8YQY - chains A and G of the 9 polymer chains in the assembly; structure by electron microscopy, 3.68 A resolution.

Chain A:
Molecule: DNA-directed RNA polymerase subunit
Source organism: African swine fever virus
Notes: EC 2.7.7.6
UniProtKB: A0A3S7XUW7 (A0A3S7XUW7_ASF); residues 1-1450 here = UniProt positions 1-1450
Sequence (1450 residues; each row starts with the number of its first residue):
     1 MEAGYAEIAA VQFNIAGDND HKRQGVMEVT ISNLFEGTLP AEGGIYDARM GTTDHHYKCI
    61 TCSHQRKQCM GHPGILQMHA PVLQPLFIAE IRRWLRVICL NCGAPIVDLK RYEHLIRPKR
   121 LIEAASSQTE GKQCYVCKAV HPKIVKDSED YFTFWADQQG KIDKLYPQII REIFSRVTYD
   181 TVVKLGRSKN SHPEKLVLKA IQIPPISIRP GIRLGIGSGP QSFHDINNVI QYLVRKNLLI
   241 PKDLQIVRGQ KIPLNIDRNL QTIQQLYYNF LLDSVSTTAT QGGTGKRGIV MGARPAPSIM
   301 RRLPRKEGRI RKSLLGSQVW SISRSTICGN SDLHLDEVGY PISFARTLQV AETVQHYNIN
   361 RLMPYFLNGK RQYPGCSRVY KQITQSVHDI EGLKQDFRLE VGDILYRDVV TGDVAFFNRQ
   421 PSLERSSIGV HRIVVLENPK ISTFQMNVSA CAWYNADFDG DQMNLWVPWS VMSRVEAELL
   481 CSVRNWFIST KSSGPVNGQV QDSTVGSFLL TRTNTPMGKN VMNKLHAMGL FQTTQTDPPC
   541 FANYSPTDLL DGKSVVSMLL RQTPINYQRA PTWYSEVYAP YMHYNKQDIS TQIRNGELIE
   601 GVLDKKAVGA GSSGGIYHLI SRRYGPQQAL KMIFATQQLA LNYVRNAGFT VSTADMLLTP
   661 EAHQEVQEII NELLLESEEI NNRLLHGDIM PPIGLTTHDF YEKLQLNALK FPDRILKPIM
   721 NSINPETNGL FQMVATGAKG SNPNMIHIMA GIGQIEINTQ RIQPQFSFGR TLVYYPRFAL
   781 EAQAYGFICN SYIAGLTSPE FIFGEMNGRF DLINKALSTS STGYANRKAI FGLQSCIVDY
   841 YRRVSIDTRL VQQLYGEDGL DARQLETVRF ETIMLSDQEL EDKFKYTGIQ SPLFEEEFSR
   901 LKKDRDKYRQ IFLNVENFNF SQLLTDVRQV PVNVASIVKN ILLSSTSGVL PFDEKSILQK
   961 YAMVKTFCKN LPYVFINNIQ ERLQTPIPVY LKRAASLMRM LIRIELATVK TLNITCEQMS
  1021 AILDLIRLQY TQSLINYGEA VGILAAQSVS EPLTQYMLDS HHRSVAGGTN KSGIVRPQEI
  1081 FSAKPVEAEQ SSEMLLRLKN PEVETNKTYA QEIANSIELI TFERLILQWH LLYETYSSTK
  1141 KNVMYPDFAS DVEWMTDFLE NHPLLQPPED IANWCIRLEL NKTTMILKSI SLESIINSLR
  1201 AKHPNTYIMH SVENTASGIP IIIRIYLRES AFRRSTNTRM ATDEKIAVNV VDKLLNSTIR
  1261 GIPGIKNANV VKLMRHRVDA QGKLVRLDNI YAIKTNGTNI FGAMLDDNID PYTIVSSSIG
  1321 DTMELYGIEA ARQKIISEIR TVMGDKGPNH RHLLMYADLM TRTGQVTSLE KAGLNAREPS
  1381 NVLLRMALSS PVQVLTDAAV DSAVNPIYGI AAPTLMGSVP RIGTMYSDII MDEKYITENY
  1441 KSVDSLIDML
Not modelled in the structure: 1, 212-224, 276-296, 1443-1450
Ion coordination: Zn2+ site 1: Cys59, Cys62, Cys69, His72; Zn2+ site 2: Cys99, Cys102, Cys134, Cys137; Mg2+: Asp457, Asp459, Asp461

Chain G:
Molecule: C122R
Source organism: African swine fever virus
UniProtKB: A0A0A1DYD1 (A0A0A1DYD1_ASF); residue numbers follow UniProt; this construct covers 1-105
Sequence (105 residues; each row starts with the number of its first residue):
     1 MKICKACSSC MVRTYVDGNI IFRCSCGESV QGDSQNLLVS SKVYHTGEME DKYKIFIKNA
    61 PFDPTNCQIK KDCPNCHLDY LTQICIGSQK IIILVCRCGY MSNRG
Ion coordination: Zn2+ site 1: Cys4, Cys7, Cys24, Cys26; Zn2+ site 2: Cys73, Cys76, Cys96, Cys98

Interface between chain A and chain G:
Contacting residue pairs (67; chain A residue first):
  Leu684(A) - Lys90(G)
  Leu684(A) - Ile92(G)
  Leu685(A) - Ile69(G)  hydrophobic
  Thr696(A) - Ser88(G)
  Thr697(A) - Ser88(G)
  Thr697(A) - Gln89(G)  hydrogen bond
  His698(A) - Ser88(G)  hydrogen bond (backbone-backbone)
  His698(A) - Lys90(G)
  Tyr701(A) - Lys90(G)
  Phe768(A) - Tyr53(G)  hydrophobic
  Phe768(A) - Phe56(G)  hydrophobic
  Arg770(A) - Thr65(G)
  Pro776(A) - Thr65(G)
  Pro776(A) - Asn66(G)
  Pro776(A) - Cys67(G)
  Arg777(A) - Phe56(G)
  Arg777(A) - Asp63(G)  salt bridge
  Arg777(A) - Thr65(G)  hydrogen bond (backbone-backbone)
  Arg777(A) - Asn66(G)
  Arg777(A) - Cys67(G)  hydrogen bond (backbone-backbone)
  Phe778(A) - Phe56(G)  hydrophobic
  Phe778(A) - Cys67(G)
  Phe778(A) - Gln83(G)
  Phe778(A) - Ile84(G)  hydrophobic
  Phe778(A) - Cys85(G)
  Leu780(A) - Gln83(G)
  Glu1123(A) - Tyr44(G)  hydrogen bond
  Ile1126(A) - Tyr44(G)
  Leu1127(A) - Val43(G)
  Leu1127(A) - Tyr44(G)  hydrogen bond (backbone-backbone)
  Leu1127(A) - His45(G)
  Gln1128(A) - Lys42(G)
  Gln1128(A) - Val43(G)
  Trp1129(A) - Ser40(G)
  Trp1129(A) - Ser41(G)
  Trp1129(A) - Lys42(G)  hydrogen bond (backbone-backbone)
  Trp1129(A) - Tyr44(G)  hydrogen bond
  His1130(A) - Leu38(G)
  His1130(A) - Ser40(G)
  His1130(A) - Ser41(G)
  Leu1131(A) - Leu38(G)
  Leu1131(A) - Val39(G)  hydrogen bond (backbone-backbone)
  Leu1131(A) - Ser40(G)  hydrogen bond (backbone-backbone)
  Leu1132(A) - Leu37(G)
  Leu1132(A) - Leu38(G)  hydrophobic
  Tyr1133(A) - Tyr15(G)
  Tyr1133(A) - Gly18(G)
  Tyr1133(A) - Asn19(G)
  Tyr1133(A) - Ile20(G)  hydrophobic
  Tyr1133(A) - Leu37(G)
  Val1143(A) - Asp33(G)
  Val1143(A) - Ser34(G)
  Val1143(A) - Leu37(G)  hydrophobic
  Tyr1145(A) - Ser34(G)
  Tyr1145(A) - Gln35(G)
  Tyr1145(A) - Leu37(G)
  Tyr1145(A) - Leu38(G)
  Pro1146(A) - Ser34(G)
  Pro1146(A) - Gln35(G)
  Asn1173(A) - Gly18(G)
  Trp1174(A) - Tyr15(G)  hydrophobic
  Trp1174(A) - Val39(G)  hydrophobic
  Asn1181(A) - His45(G)
  Leu1187(A) - Gln89(G)
  Glu1244(A) - Tyr15(G)
  Glu1244(A) - Val39(G)
  Leu1255(A) - Tyr44(G)
Also at the interface, not in a pair above, chain A (34 interface residues in all): Pro691, Ala779, Arg1124, Met1144
Also at the interface, not in a pair above, chain G (31 interface residues in all): Ile86

Summary:
Chain A and chain G form an interface of 34 and 31 residues respectively; the contacts include 10 hydrogen
bonds and 1 salt bridge. Among the polar pairs are Arg777(A)-Asp63(G), Thr697(A)-Gln89(G) and
Glu1123(A)-Tyr44(G). Cys59(A), Cys62(A), Cys69(A) and His72(A) form the Zn2+ site 1.
Chain A is DNA-directed RNA polymerase subunit and chain G is C122R, both from African swine fever virus; the
structure, ASFV RNA polymerase-M1249L complex complete, was determined by electron microscopy, deposited
together with 8YQT, 8YQU, 8YQV, 8YQW, 8YQX and 8YQZ.
